7T2D - chains C and E of the 5 polymer chains in the assembly; structure by X-ray diffraction, 3.40 A resolution.

== Chain C ==
Protein: Pneumolysin-derived peptide
From: Streptococcus pneumoniae
UniProtKB: Q04IN8 (TACY_STRP2); residues -1 to 11 here correspond to UniProt positions 429-441 (UniProt number = residue number + 430)
Sequence (15 residues; row label = number of the first residue in the row; numbers below 1 keep their minus sign (Gly-3 is residue -3)):
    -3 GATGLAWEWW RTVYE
Unresolved in the structure: -3
Differences from the reference sequence: cloning artifact (-3 to -2)

== Chain E ==
Protein: T cell receptor, B1, beta chain
From: Homo sapiens
UniProtKB: P01850 (TRBC1_HUMAN); residues 129-257 here correspond to UniProt positions 1-129 (UniProt number = residue number - 128)
Sequence (243 residues; numbered 1 to 257; 14 numbers in that range are skipped by the numbering (no residue carries them; nothing is unmodelled there); the number before each row is that of its first residue):
     1 GAGVSQTPSN KVTEKGKYVE LRCDPISGH
    37 TALYWYRQSL GQGPEFLIYF QG
    63 TGAADDSGLP NDRFFAVRP
    83 EGSVSTLKIQ RTERGDSAVY LCASSH
   111 REGETQYFGP GTRLLVLEDL NKVFPPEVAV FEPSEAEISH TQKATLVCLA TGFFPDHVEL
   171 SWWVNGKEVH SGVCTDPQPL KEQPALNDSR YALSSRLRVS ATFWQNPRNH FRCQVQFYGL
   231 SENDEWTQDR AKPVTQIVSA EAWGRAD
Unresolved in the structure: 1-8
Disulfides: Cys23-Cys104, Cys158-Cys223
Differences from the reference sequence: engineered mutation Cys184 (Ser56 in P01850), Ala202 (Cys74 in P01850)
Swiss-Prot annotation at these positions:
  - glycosylation: Asn197 (N-linked (GlcNAc...) asparagine)

== How chain C and chain E interact ==
Residue-residue contacts (4):
  Arg7(C) - Arg111(E)
  Arg7(C) - Glu112(E)  salt bridge
  Thr8(C) - Gln57(E)  hydrogen bond
  Thr8(C) - Glu112(E)  hydrogen bond
Interface residues without a listed pair, chain C (4 interface residues in all): Trp5, Tyr10
Interface residues without a listed pair, chain E (5 interface residues in all): Tyr55, His108
The authors on this interface:
  - pairs named by the authors: Gln57(E)-Thr8(C), Arg111(E)-Arg7(C), Arg111(E)-Thr8(C)

== In short ==
Chain C and chain E form an interface of 4 and 5 residues respectively; the contacts include 2 hydrogen bonds
and 1 salt bridge. Polar pairs include Arg7(C)-Glu112(E), Thr8(C)-Gln57(E) and Thr8(C)-Glu112(E). The paper
describes contacts between Gln57(E) and Thr8(C), Arg111(E) and Arg7(C) and Arg111(E) and Thr8(C).
Chain C is Pneumolysin-derived peptide (Streptococcus pneumoniae) and chain E is T cell receptor, B1, beta
chain (Homo sapiens); the structure, Crystal structure of the B1 TCR in complex with HLA-DP4-Ply, was
determined by X-ray diffraction (same publication as 7T2A, 7T2B and 7T2C).
